Entry 3V8Z (X-ray diffraction, 2.20 A resolution); this record covers chain A.

# Chain A
Name: Glycogenin-1
Organism: Oryctolagus cuniculus
Notes: EC 2.4.1.186
UniProt: P13280 (GLYG_RABIT); residues 0-270 here correspond to UniProt positions 1-271 (UniProt number = residue number + 1)
Sequence (291 residues; each row starts with the number of its first residue; numbers below 1 keep their minus sign (Met-20 is residue -20)):
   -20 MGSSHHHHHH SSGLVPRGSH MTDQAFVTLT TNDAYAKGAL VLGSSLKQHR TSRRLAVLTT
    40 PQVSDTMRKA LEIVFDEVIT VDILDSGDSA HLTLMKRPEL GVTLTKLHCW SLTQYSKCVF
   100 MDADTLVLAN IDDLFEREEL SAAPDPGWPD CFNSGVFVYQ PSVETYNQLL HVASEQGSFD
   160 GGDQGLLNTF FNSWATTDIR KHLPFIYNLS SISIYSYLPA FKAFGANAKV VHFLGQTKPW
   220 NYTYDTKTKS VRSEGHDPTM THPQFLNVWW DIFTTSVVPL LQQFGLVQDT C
Unresolved in the structure: -20 to -1, 232-239, 264-270
Sequence notes: expression tag (-20 to -1)
Metal / ion sites: Mn2+: Asp101, Asp103, His211 (together with UDP)
Small-molecule neighbours: UDP (uridine-5'-diphosphate): Thr7, Leu8, Thr9, Thr10, Asn11, Tyr14, Val81, Asp101, Ala102, Asp103, His211, Phe212, Leu213, Gly214, Lys217
UniProt features mapped onto this chain:
  - binding site (UDP): Leu8, Thr10, Asn11, Tyr14, Arg76, Asp101, Ala102, Asp103, His211, Gly214, Lys217
  - binding site (UDP-alpha-D-glucose): Leu8, Thr10, Asn11, Tyr14, Arg76, Lys85, Asp101, Ala102, Asp103, Asn132, Ser133, Asp159, Asp162, Gln163, Gly214, Lys217
  - binding site (Mn(2+)): Asp101, Asp103, His211
  - site: Lys85 (Important for catalytic activity)
  - modified residue: Thr1 (N-acetylthreonine), Ser43 (Phosphoserine)
  - glycosylation: Tyr194 (O-linked (Glc...) tyrosine)
What the authors report for this chain:
  - mutagenesis - T82M, T82V: abolished catalytic activity
  - mutagenesis - T82S: unchanged catalytic activity on UDP-glucose
  - mutagenesis - T82M: unchanged binding to UDP
  - catalytic residues: Asp162 (citing earlier work)
  - post-translational modification sites: Tyr194 (citing earlier work)
  - disease-associated variants - T82M: abolished catalytic activity (citing earlier work)

# Summary
Chain A binds UDP. Asp101, Asp103 and His211 form the Mn2+ site. From UniProt: 11 UDP-binding residues, 16
UDP-alpha-D-glucose-binding residues and 3 Mn2+-binding residues. The paper reports the catalytic residue
Asp162; T82M and T82V abolish catalytic activity.
Chain A is Glycogenin-1 (Oryctolagus cuniculus); the structure, Structure of apo-glycogenin truncated at
residue 270 complexed with UDP, was determined by X-ray diffraction (same publication as 3V8Y, 3V90 and 3V91).
